5DDG - chains A and B of the 4 polymer chains in the assembly; structure by X-ray diffraction, 3.06 A resolution.

[Chain A (and B)]
Protein: transcriptional factor AraR
From: Bacteroides thetaiotaomicron (strain ATCC 29148 / DSM 2079 / NCTC 10582 / E50 / VPI-5482)
Notes: chain B of this document is another copy of the same molecule, construct and numbering; everything in this record applies to it too
Reference sequence: Q8AAV8 (Q8AAV8_BACTN); numbering as in UniProt (aligned over 1-225)
Sequence (228 residues; row label = number of the first residue in the row; numbers below 1 keep their minus sign (Ser-2 is residue -2)):
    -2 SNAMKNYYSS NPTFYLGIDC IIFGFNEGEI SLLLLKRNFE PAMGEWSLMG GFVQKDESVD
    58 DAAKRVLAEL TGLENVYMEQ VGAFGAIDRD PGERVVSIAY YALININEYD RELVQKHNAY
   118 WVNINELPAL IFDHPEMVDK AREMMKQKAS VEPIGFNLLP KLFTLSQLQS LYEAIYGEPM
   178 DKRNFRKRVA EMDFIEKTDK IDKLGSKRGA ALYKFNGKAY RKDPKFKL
Disordered / not traced: -2 to -1 (chain B: -2 to 2)
Modified positions: Mse1, Mse40, Mse46, Mse75, Mse134, Mse141, Mse142, Mse177, Mse189 (selenomethionine; parent Met)
Sequence notes: expression tag (-2 to 0)
Ligand contacts: malonic acid (MLA): Ile15, Asp16, Gly47, Arg86, Asp87, Val92, Ser94, Phe129, His131
Reported in the primary citation:
  - mutagenesis - V92D: abolished binding to the 27-nt DNA strand
  - conformationally variable residues (loop rearrangement): Lys204, Arg205
  - binding site for the 27-nt DNA strand: Asp178, Lys179, Arg180, Asn181, Lys204, Arg205
  - binding site for the 27-nt DNA strand: Ser163, Lys179, Arg180, Asn181, Arg183, Lys184, Lys200, Lys204, Arg205, Ala207, Ala208
  - mutagenesis - R180K: decreased binding to the 27-nt DNA strand
  - mutagenesis - R180K: decreased binding to DNA
  - mutagenesis - F49Q: decreased binding to L-arabinose

[How chain A and chain B interact]
Pairs across the interface (76; chain A residue first):
  Ala0(A) - Glu37(B)
  Ala0(A) - Pro38(B)
  Tyr4(A) - Arg34(B)
  Tyr4(A) - Phe36(B)
  Tyr4(A) - Glu37(B)
  Tyr4(A) - Phe49(B)  hydrophobic
  Tyr5(A) - Tyr12(B)
  Tyr5(A) - Phe49(B)  hydrophobic
  Tyr5(A) - Asp87(B)  hydrogen bond
  Tyr5(A) - Gly89(B)
  Tyr5(A) - Glu90(B)
  Tyr5(A) - Val92(B)  hydrophobic
  Ser6(A) - Tyr12(B)
  Asn8(A) - Tyr12(B)
  Asn8(A) - Phe49(B)
  Asn8(A) - Gln51(B)  hydrogen bond
  Pro9(A) - Tyr12(B)
  Pro9(A) - Val50(B)
  Pro9(A) - Gln51(B)
  Pro9(A) - Lys52(B)
  Thr10(A) - Thr10(B)  hydrogen bond
  Thr10(A) - Phe11(B)
  Thr10(A) - Tyr12(B)
  Phe11(A) - Thr10(B)
  Phe11(A) - Phe11(B)  hydrogen bond (backbone-backbone)
  Phe11(A) - Leu13(B)  hydrophobic
  Phe11(A) - Val50(B)
  Phe11(A) - Gln51(B)
  Tyr12(A) - Tyr5(B)  hydrogen bond (side chain-backbone)
  Tyr12(A) - Ser6(B)
  Tyr12(A) - Asn8(B)
  Tyr12(A) - Pro9(B)
  Tyr12(A) - Thr10(B)
  Leu13(A) - Phe11(B)  hydrophobic
  Leu13(A) - Leu13(B)  hydrophobic
  Leu13(A) - Val93(B)  hydrophobic
  Pro38(A) - Tyr4(B)
  Pro38(A) - Tyr5(B)
  Phe49(A) - Tyr5(B)  hydrophobic
  Phe49(A) - Asn8(B)
  Val50(A) - Pro9(B)
  Val50(A) - Phe11(B)
  Gln51(A) - Asn8(B)  hydrogen bond
  Gln51(A) - Pro9(B)
  Gln51(A) - Phe11(B)
  Gln51(A) - Arg91(B)
  Lys52(A) - Pro9(B)
  Lys52(A) - Arg91(B)  hydrogen bond (backbone-side chain)
  Asp53(A) - Ile84(B)
  Glu54(A) - Ile84(B)
  Glu54(A) - Arg91(B)  hydrogen bond (backbone-side chain)
  Ser55(A) - Gly82(B)
  Ser55(A) - Ile84(B)
  Ser55(A) - Arg91(B)
  Val56(A) - Gly82(B)  hydrogen bond (backbone-backbone)
  Gln77(A) - Gly79(B)
  Gln77(A) - Ala80(B)  hydrogen bond (side chain-backbone)
  Gly79(A) - Gln77(B)
  Ala80(A) - Gln77(B)  hydrogen bond (backbone-side chain)
  Ala80(A) - Ile95(B)  hydrophobic
  Gly82(A) - Ser55(B)
  Gly82(A) - Val56(B)  hydrogen bond (backbone-backbone)
  Ala83(A) - Ser55(B)
  Ile84(A) - Asp53(B)
  Ile84(A) - Glu54(B)
  Ile84(A) - Ser55(B)
  Asp87(A) - Tyr5(B)  hydrogen bond
  Glu90(A) - Tyr5(B)
  Arg91(A) - Gln51(B)
  Arg91(A) - Lys52(B)
  Arg91(A) - Glu54(B)  hydrogen bond (side chain-backbone)
  Arg91(A) - Ser55(B)
  Arg91(A) - Val56(B)
  Val93(A) - Leu13(B)  hydrophobic
  Val93(A) - Val56(B)  hydrophobic
  Ile95(A) - Ala80(B)  hydrophobic
Interface residues without a listed pair, chain A (32 interface residues in all): Glu37, Gly89
Interface residues without a listed pair, chain B (34 interface residues in all): Ala83

[Overview]
32 residues of chain A face 34 of chain B across their interface; the contacts include 14 hydrogen bonds.
Polar contacts include Tyr5(A)-Asp87(B), Asn8(A)-Gln51(B) and Thr10(A)-Thr10(B). The paper reports a binding
site for the 27-nt DNA strand at Asp178(A), Lys179(A) and Arg180(A) among others; V92D of chain A abolishes
binding to the 27-nt DNA strand; 3 substitutions were tested in all.
Chain A and chain B are both transcriptional factor AraR (Bacteroides thetaiotaomicron (strain ATCC 29148 /
DSM 2079 / NCTC 10582 / E50 / VPI-5482)); the structure, The structure of transcriptional factor AraR from
Bacteroides thetaiotaomicron VPI in complex with target double strand ..., was determined by X-ray
diffraction, deposited together with 5DEQ and 5BS6.
